Entry 5XOG (X-ray diffraction, 3.00 A resolution); this record covers chains A and P of the 17 polymer chains in the assembly.

[Chain A]
Name: DNA-directed RNA polymerase subunit
Organism: Komagataella phaffii (strain GS115 / ATCC 20864)
Notes: EC 2.7.7.6
UniProt: C4R4Y0 (C4R4Y0_KOMPG); numbering as in UniProt (aligned over 1-1743)
Amino-acid sequence (1743 residues; row label = number of the first residue in the row):
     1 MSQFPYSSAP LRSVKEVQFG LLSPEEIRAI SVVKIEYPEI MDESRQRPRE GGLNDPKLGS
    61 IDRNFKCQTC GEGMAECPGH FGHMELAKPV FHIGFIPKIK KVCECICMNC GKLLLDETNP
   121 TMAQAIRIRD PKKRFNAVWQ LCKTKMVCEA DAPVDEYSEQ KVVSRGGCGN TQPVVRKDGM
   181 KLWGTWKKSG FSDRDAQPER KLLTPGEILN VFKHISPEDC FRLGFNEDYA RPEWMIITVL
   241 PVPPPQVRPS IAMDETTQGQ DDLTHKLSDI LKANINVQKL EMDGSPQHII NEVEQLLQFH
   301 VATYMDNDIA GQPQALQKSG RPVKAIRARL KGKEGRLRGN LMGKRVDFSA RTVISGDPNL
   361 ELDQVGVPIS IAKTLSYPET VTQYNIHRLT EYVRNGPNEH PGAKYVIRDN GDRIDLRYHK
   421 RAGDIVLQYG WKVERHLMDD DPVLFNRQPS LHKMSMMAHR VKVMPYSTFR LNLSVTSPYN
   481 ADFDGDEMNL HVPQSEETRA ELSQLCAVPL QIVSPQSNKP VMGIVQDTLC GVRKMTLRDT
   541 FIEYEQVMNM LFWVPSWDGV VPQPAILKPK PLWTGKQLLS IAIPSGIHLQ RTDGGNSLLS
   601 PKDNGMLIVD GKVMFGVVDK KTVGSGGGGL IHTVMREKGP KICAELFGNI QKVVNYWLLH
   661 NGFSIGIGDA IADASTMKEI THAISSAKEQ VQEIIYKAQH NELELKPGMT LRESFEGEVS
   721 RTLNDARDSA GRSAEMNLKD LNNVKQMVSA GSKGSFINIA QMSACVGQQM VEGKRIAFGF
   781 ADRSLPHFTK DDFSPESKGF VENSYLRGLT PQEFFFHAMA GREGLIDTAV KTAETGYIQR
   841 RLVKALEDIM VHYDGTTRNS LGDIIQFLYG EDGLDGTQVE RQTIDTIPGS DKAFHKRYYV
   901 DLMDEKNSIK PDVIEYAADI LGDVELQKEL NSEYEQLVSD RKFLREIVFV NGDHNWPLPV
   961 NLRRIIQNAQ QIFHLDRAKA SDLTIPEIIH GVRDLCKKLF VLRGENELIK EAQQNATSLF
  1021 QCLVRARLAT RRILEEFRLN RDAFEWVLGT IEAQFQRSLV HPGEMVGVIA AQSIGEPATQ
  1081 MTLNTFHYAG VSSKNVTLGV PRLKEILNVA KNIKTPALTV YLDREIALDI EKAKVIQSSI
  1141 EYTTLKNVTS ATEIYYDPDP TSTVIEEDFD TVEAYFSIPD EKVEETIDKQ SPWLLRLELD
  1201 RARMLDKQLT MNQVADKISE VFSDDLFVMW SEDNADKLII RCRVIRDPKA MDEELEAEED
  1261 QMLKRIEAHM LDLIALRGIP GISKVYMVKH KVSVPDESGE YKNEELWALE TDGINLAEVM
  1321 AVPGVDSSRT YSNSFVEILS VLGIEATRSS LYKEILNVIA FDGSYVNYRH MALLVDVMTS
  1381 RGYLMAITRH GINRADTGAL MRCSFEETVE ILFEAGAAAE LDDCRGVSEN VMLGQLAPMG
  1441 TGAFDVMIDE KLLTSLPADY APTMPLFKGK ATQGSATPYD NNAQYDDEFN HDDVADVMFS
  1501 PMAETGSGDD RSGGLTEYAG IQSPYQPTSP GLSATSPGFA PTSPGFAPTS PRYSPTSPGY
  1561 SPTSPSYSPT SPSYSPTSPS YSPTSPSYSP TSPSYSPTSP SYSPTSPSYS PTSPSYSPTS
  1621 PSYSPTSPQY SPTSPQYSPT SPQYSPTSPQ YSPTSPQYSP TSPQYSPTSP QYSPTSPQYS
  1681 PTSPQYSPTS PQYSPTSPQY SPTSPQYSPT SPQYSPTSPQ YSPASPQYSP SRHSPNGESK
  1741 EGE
Not modelled in the structure: 1, 154-160, 190-193, 1082-1094, 1178-1189, 1246-1257, 1464-1743
Metal / ion sites: Zn2+ site 1: Cys67, Cys70, Cys77, His80; Zn2+ site 2: Cys107, Cys110, Cys148, Cys168; Mg2+: Asp482, Asp484, Asp486 (together with AMP-CPP) (shared with U10(P) of chain P)
Residues lining bound ligands: AMP-CPP (APC; diphosphomethylphosphonic acid adenosyl ester): Arg447, Pro449, Asn480, Asp482, Asp484, Thr832, Gln1080

[Chain P]
Molecule: 17-nt RNA strand
Sequence (17 nucleotides; each row starts with the number of its first residue; numbers below 1 keep their minus sign (U-6 is residue -6)):
    -6 UUUUUUUAUC GAGAGGU
Not modelled in the structure: -6 to -1
Metal / ion sites: Mg2+: U10 (together with AMP-CPP) (shared with Asp482(A), Asp484(A), Asp486(A) of chain A)

[Interface between chain A and chain P]
Pairs across the interface - 9 pairs, chain A then chain P:
  Ile251(A) - A1(P)  sugar contact
  Ile251(A) - U2(P)  sugar contact
  Ala252(A) - A1(P)  sugar contact
  Met253(A) - A1(P)  base contact
  Arg321(A) - C3(P)  sugar contact
  Arg351(A) - G9(P)  base contact
  Arg447(A) - U10(P)  hydrogen bond to the sugar
  Asp484(A) - U10(P)  phosphate contact
  Asp486(A) - U10(P)  hydrogen bond to the sugar
Also at the interface, not in a pair above, chain A (11 interface residues in all): Gln448, Asp482, Gly485

[Summary]
11 residues of chain A face 5 of chain P across their interface; the contacts include 2 hydrogen bonds. Among
the polar pairs are Arg447(A)-U10(P) and Asp486(A)-U10(P). Bound to chain A: AMP-CPP. The Zn2+ site 1 is built
by Cys67(A), Cys70(A), Cys77(A) and His80(A).
Chain A is DNA-directed RNA polymerase subunit (Komagataella phaffii (strain GS115 / ATCC 20864)) and chain P
is a 17-nt RNA strand; the structure, RNA Polymerase II elongation complex bound with Spt5 KOW5 and Elf1, was
determined by X-ray diffraction (same publication as 5XON).
